PDB entry 7CRQ | electron microscopy, 3.15 A resolution | chains E and A of the 12 polymer chains in the assembly

# Chain E
Protein: Histone H3
Organism: Xenopus laevis
UniProtKB: Q92133 (Q92133_XENLA); residues 1-135 here correspond to UniProt positions 2-136 (UniProt number = residue number + 1)
Amino-acid sequence (135 residues; row label = number of the first residue in the row):
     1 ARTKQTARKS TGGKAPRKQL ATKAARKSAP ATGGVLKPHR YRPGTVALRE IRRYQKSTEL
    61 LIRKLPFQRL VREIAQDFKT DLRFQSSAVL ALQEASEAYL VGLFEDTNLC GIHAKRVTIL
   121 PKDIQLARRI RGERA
Not modelled in the structure: 1-34, 135
Sequence notes: engineered mutation Leu36 (Lys37 in Q92133), Leu90 (Met91 in Q92133), Leu120 (Met121 in Q92133)
Modified / non-standard residues: Leu36 (norleucine; NLE); Leu90 (norleucine; NLE); Leu120 (norleucine; NLE)
What the authors report for this chain:
  - mutagenesis - Y41A, R49A, R52A: decreased catalytic activity

# Chain A
Molecule: 187-nt DNA strand
Organism: Xenopus laevis
Sequence (187 nucleotides; row label = number of the first residue in the row):
     1 ATCGGGTGAT GCCCGATCCC CTGGAGAATC CCGGTGCCGA GGCCGCTCAA TTGGTCGTAG
    61 ACAGCTCTAG CACCGCTTAA ACGCACGTAC GCGCTGTCCC CCGCGTTTTA ACCGCCAAGG
   121 GGATTACTCC CTAGTCTCCA GGCACGTGTC AGATATATAC ATCCTGTTCC AGTGCCGGTG
   181 TCGCGAT
Not modelled in the structure: 1-10, 179-187

# Chain E / chain A interface
Residue-residue contacts (8; chain E residue first):
  Arg72(E) with DC71(A), salt bridge to the phosphate
  Arg83(E) with DC71(A), phosphate contact
  Phe84(E) with DG70(A), sugar contact; DC71(A), phosphate contact
  Gln85(E) with DG70(A), phosphate contact
  Ser86(E) with DG70(A), phosphate contact
  Val117(E) with DG91(A), hydrogen bond to the phosphate
  Thr118(E) with DG91(A), hydrogen bond to the phosphate
Also at the interface, not in a pair above, chain E (11 interface residues in all): Arg42, Arg63, Arg116, Leu120
Also at the interface, not in a pair above, chain A (7 interface residues in all): DA80, DA81, DA89, DC92

# Summary
11 residues of chain E face 7 of chain A across their interface; the contacts include 2 hydrogen bonds and 1
salt bridge. Polar pairs include Val117(E)-DG91(A), Thr118(E)-DG91(A) and Arg72(E)-DC71(A). The paper reports
that Y41A, R49A and R52A of chain E reduce catalytic activity.
Chain E is Histone H3 and chain A is a 187-nt DNA strand, both from Xenopus laevis; the structure, NSD3
bearing E1181K/T1232A dual mutation in complex with 187-bp NCP (2:1 binding mode), was determined by electron
microscopy together with 7CRO, 7CRP and 7CRR from the same study.
